Entry 4RPH (X-ray diffraction, 2.60 A resolution); this record covers chain B.

Chain B:
Protein: UDP-galactopyranose mutase
From: Mycobacterium tuberculosis
Notes: EC 5.4.99.9
UniProt: P9WIQ1 (GLF_MYCTU); residues 1-399 here = UniProt positions 1-399
Amino-acid sequence (399 residues; numbered 1 to 399; the number before each row is that of its first residue):
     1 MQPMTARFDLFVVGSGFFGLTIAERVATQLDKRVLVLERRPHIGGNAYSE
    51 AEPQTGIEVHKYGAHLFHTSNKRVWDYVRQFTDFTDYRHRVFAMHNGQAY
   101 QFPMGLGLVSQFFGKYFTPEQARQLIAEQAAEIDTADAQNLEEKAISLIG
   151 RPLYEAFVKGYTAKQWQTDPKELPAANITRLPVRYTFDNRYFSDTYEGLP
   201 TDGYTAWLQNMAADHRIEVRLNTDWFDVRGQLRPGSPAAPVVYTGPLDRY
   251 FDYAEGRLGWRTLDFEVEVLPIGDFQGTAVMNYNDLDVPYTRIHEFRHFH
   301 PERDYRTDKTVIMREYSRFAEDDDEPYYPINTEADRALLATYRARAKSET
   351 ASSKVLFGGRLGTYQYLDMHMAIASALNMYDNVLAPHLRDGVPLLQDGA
Unresolved in the structure: 1-4, 396-399
Sequence notes: engineered mutation Arg-306 (Pro in P9WIQ1)
Ligand contacts:
  - FAD (flavin-adenine dinucleotide): Val-13, Gly-14, Ser-15, Gly-16, Phe-17, Phe-18, Leu-37, Glu-38, Arg-39, Arg-40, Gly-44, Gly-45, Asn-46, Tyr-62, Gly-63, Ala-64, His-65, Leu-66, Phe-67, His-68, Phe-192, Thr-223, Asp-224, Trp-225, Phe-226, Tyr-243, Thr-244, Gly-245, Pro-246, Arg-249, Leu-263, Arg-292, Glu-315, Tyr-327, Tyr-328, Gly-359, Arg-360, Leu-361, Leu-367, Asp-368, Met-369, His-370, Ala-372
  - galactose-uridine-5'-diphosphate (GDU): Ala-64, Leu-66, His-68, His-89, Val-91, Phe-102, Leu-141, Phe-157, Val-158, Tyr-161, Thr-162, Gln-165, Trp-166, Asn-177, Ile-178, Arg-180, Leu-181, Tyr-191, Phe-192, Val-280, Asn-282, Asn-284, Arg-292, Tyr-328, Tyr-366, Asp-368

Overview:
Ligands of chain B: flavin-adenine dinucleotide and galactose-uridine-5'-diphosphate.
Chain B is UDP-galactopyranose mutase (Mycobacterium tuberculosis); the structure, Crystal structure of
Micobacterium tuberculosis UDP-Galactopyranose mutase in complex with substrate UDP-Galp (reduced), was
determined by X-ray diffraction, deposited together with 4RPG, 4RPJ, 4RPK and 4RPL.
